Entry 3ZIA (X-ray diffraction, 2.50 A resolution); this record covers chains K and Q of the 10 polymer chains in the assembly.

== Chain K ==
Molecule: ATP synthase subunit alpha, mitochondrial
From: Saccharomyces cerevisiae
Reference sequence: P07251 (ATPA_YEAST); residues 1-510 here correspond to UniProt positions 36-545 (UniProt number = residue number + 35)
Amino-acid sequence (510 residues; each row starts with the number of its first residue):
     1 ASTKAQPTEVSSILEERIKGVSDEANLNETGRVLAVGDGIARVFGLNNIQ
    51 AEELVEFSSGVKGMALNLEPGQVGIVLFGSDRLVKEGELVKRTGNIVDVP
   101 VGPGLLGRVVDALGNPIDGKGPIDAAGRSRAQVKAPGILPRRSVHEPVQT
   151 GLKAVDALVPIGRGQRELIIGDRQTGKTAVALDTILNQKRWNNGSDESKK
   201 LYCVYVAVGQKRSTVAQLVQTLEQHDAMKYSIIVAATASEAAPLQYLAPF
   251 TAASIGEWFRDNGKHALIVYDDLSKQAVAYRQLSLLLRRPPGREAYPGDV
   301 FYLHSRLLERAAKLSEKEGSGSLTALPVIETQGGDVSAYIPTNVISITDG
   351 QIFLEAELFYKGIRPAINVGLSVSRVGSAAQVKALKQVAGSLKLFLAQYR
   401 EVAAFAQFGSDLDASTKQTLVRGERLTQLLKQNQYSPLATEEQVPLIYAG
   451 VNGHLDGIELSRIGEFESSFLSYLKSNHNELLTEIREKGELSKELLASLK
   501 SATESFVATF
Disordered / not traced: 1-25, 510
Bound ions: Mg2+: T178 (together with ATP)
Small-molecule neighbours: ATP (adenosine-5'-triphosphate): D172, R173, Q174, T175, G176, K177, T178, A179, E330, F359, R364, P365, Q432, N433, Q434
UniProt features mapped onto this chain:
  - binding site (ATP): G171 to T178
  - site: S372 (Required for activity)
  - modified residue (Phosphoserine): S22, S143
What the authors report for this chain:
  - catalytic residues: R375 (citing earlier work)

== Chain Q ==
Molecule: ATP synthase subunit gamma, mitochondrial
From: Saccharomyces cerevisiae
Reference sequence: P38077 (ATPG_YEAST); residues 1-278 here correspond to UniProt positions 34-311 (UniProt number = residue number + 33)
Amino-acid sequence (278 residues; row label = number of the first residue in the row):
     1 ATLKEVEMRLKSIKNIEKITKTMKIVASTRLSKAEKAKISAKKMDEAEQL
    51 FYKNAETKNLDVEATETGAPKELIVAITSDKGLCGSIHSQLAKAVRRHLN
   101 DQPNADIVTIGDKIKMQLLRTHPNNIKLSINGIGKDAPTFQESALIADKL
   151 LSVMKAGTYPKISIFYNDPVSSLSFEPSEKPIFNAKTIEQSPSFGKFEID
   201 TDANVPRDLFEYTLANQMLTAMAQGYAAEISARRNAMDNASKNAGDMINR
   251 YSILYNRTRQAVITNELVDIITGASSLG
Disordered / not traced: 60-70, 277-278

== Chain K / chain Q interface ==
Residue-residue contacts (17):
  P291(K) - I270(Q)  hydrophobic
  G292(K) - L267(Q)
  R293(K) - I263(Q)
  R293(K) - L267(Q)
  E294(K) - E266(Q)
  A295(K) - I270(Q)
  A404(K) - K18(Q)
  A404(K) - T22(Q)
  F405(K) - T22(Q)
  F405(K) - I25(Q)  hydrophobic
  F405(K) - V26(Q)  hydrophobic
  F408(K) - T22(Q)
  F408(K) - M23(Q)  hydrophobic
  F408(K) - V26(Q)  hydrophobic
  D411(K) - V26(Q)
  D411(K) - T29(Q)
  D411(K) - R30(Q)  salt bridge
Also at the interface, not in a pair above, chain Q (13 interface residues in all): I271, A274

== Overview ==
9 residues of chain K and 13 residues of chain Q are in contact; the contacts include 1 salt bridge. The
salt-bridged pair is D411(K)-R30(Q). Ligands of chain K: ATP. UniProt lists 8 ATP-binding residues on chain K.
From the paper: the catalytic residue R375(K).
Here chain K is ATP synthase subunit alpha, mitochondrial and chain Q is ATP synthase subunit gamma,
mitochondrial, both from Saccharomyces cerevisiae. Entry 3ZIA (The structure of F1-ATPase from Saccharomyces
cerevisiae inhibited by its regulatory protein IF1) was determined by X-ray diffraction.
